Entry 6LA6 (electron microscopy, 2.39 A resolution); this record covers chains B and C of the 6 polymer chains in the assembly.

# Chain B
Molecule: Capsid protein VP2
Organism: Echovirus E11
Sequence (251 residues; numbered 11 to 261; the number before each row is that of its first residue):
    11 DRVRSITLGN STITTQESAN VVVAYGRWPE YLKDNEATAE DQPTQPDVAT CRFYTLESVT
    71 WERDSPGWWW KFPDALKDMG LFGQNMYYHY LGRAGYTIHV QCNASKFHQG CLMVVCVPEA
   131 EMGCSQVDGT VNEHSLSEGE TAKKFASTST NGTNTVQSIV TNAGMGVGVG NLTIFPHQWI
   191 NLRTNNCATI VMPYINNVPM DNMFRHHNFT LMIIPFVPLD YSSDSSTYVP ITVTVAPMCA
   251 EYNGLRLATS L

# Chain C
Molecule: Capsid protein VP3
Organism: Echovirus E11
Sequence (238 residues; each row starts with the number of its first residue):
     1 GLPVMNTPGS NQFLTSDDFQ SPSAMPQFDV TPELNIPGEV QNLMEIAEVD SVVPVNNVEG
    61 KLDTMEIYRI PVQSGNHQSS QVFGFQVQPG LDNVFKHTLL GEILNYYAHW SGSIKLTFVF
   121 CGSAMATGKF LLAYAPPGAN APKSRKDAML GTHIIWDVGL QSSCVLCIPW ISQTHYRLVQ
   181 QDEYTSAGNV TCWYQTGIVV PAGTPTSCSI MCFVSACNDF SVRLLKDTPF IEQSALLQ

# How chain B and chain C interact
Pairs across the interface (46):
  Tyr-35(B) / Gly-38(C)
  Arg-37(B) / Asn-35(C)  hydrogen bond (side chain-backbone)
  Arg-37(B) / Pro-37(C)
  Lys-116(B) / Ser-123(C)
  Lys-116(B) / Ala-124(C)
  Lys-116(B) / Met-125(C)
  Phe-117(B) / Met-125(C)  hydrophobic
  Phe-117(B) / Ala-202(C)
  Phe-117(B) / Gly-203(C)
  Phe-117(B) / Thr-204(C)
  Phe-117(B) / Pro-205(C)
  His-118(B) / Ser-123(C)
  Gln-119(B) / Gly-122(C)
  Gln-119(B) / Ser-123(C)
  Gln-119(B) / Ser-207(C)  hydrogen bond (side chain-backbone)
  Gln-119(B) / Cys-208(C)
  Thr-171(B) / Asp-63(C)
  Thr-171(B) / Thr-64(C)
  Val-179(B) / Tyr-68(C)
  Gly-180(B) / Ser-51(C)
  Gly-180(B) / Val-52(C)  hydrogen bond (backbone-backbone)
  Gly-180(B) / Tyr-68(C)  hydrogen bond (backbone-side chain)
  Asn-181(B) / Ser-51(C)
  Asn-181(B) / His-97(C)  hydrogen bond (side chain-backbone)
  Asn-181(B) / Thr-98(C)
  Asn-181(B) / Leu-99(C)  hydrogen bond (side chain-backbone)
  Thr-183(B) / Val-49(C)
  Thr-183(B) / Asp-50(C)  hydrogen bond (side chain-backbone)
  Thr-183(B) / Ser-51(C)
  Trp-189(B) / Phe-213(C)  hydrophobic
  Asn-191(B) / Phe-120(C)
  Arg-193(B) / Phe-120(C)
  Arg-193(B) / Gly-122(C)  hydrogen bond (side chain-backbone)
  Arg-193(B) / Ser-123(C)  hydrogen bond (side chain-backbone)
  Arg-193(B) / Ala-124(C)
  Arg-193(B) / Ala-126(C)
  Arg-193(B) / Val-158(C)
  Arg-193(B) / Gly-159(C)  hydrogen bond (side chain-backbone)
  Thr-194(B) / Ser-162(C)
  Phe-226(B) / Met-65(C)  hydrophobic
  Phe-226(B) / Arg-69(C)  hydrogen bond (backbone-side chain)
  Pro-228(B) / Arg-69(C)
  Asp-230(B) / Pro-205(C)
  Ser-232(B) / Gly-203(C)  hydrogen bond (side chain-backbone)
  Ser-232(B) / Thr-204(C)  hydrogen bond (side chain-backbone)
  Ser-232(B) / Pro-205(C)
Interface residues without a listed pair, chain B (35 interface residues in all): Glu-46, Cys-121, Ile-169, Val-170, Ile-184, Pro-203, Tyr-204, Ile-205, Asn-206, Asn-207, Val-208, Pro-209, Ile-224, Pro-225, Val-227, Tyr-231
Interface residues without a listed pair, chain C (38 interface residues in all): Leu-34, Ile-36, Ile-46, Val-119, Cys-121, Ser-209, Met-211

# Summary
35 residues of chain B and 38 residues of chain C are in contact, with 13 hydrogen bonds. Among the polar
pairs are Arg-37(B)/Asn-35(C), Gln-119(B)/Ser-207(C) and Gly-180(B)/Tyr-68(C).
Here chain B is Capsid protein VP2 and chain C is Capsid protein VP3, both from Echovirus E11. Entry 6LA6
(Cryo-EM structure of echovirus 11 complexed with its uncoating receptor FcRn at pH 7.4) was determined by
electron microscopy, deposited together with 6LA3, 6LA4, 6LA5, 6LA7, 6LAO, 6LAP and 3 further entries.
